1HB4 - chain A; structure by X-ray diffraction, 1.50 A resolution.

# Chain A
Molecule: Isopenicillin N synthase
From: Emericella nidulans (strain FGSC A4 / ATCC 38163 / CBS 112.46 / NRRL 194 / M139)
Reference sequence: P05326 (IPNS_EMENI); numbering as in UniProt (aligned over 1-331)
Chain sequence (331 residues; each row starts with the number of its first residue):
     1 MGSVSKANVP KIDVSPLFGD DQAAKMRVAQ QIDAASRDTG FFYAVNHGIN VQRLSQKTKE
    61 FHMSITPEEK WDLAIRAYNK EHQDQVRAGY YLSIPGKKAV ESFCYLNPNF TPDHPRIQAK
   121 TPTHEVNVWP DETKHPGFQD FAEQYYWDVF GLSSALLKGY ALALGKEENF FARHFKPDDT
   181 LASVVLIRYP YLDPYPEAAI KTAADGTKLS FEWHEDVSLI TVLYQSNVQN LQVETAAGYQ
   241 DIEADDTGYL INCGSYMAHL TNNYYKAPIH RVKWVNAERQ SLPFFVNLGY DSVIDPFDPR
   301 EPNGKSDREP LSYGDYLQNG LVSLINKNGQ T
Disordered / not traced: 1-2
Swiss-Prot annotation at these positions:
  - binding site (isopenicillin N): Arg87, Tyr91, Ser183, Tyr189, Ser281
  - binding site (N-[(5S)-5-amino-5-carboxypentanoyl]-L-cysteinyl-D-valine): Arg87, Tyr91, Ser183, Tyr189, His214, Asp216, Ser281
  - binding site (Fe(2+)): His214, Asp216, His270
  - binding site (2-oxoglutarate): Arg279
  - site: Phe211 (Transition state stabilizer)
Metal / ion sites: Fe2+: His214, Asp216, His270 (together with L-D-(a-aminoadipoyl)-L-(b-oxo)-cysteine)
Residues lining bound ligands: L-D-(a-aminoadipoyl)-L-(b-oxo)-cysteine (SCV; N6-[(1S)-2-{[(1R)-1-carboxy-2-methylpropyl]oxy}-1-(mercaptocarbonyl)-2-oxoethyl]-6-oxo-L-lysine): Arg87, Tyr91, Cys104, Ser183, Val185, Ile187, Tyr189, Phe211, His214, Asp216, Leu223, Gln225, Leu231, Val272, Ser281, Pro283, Phe285, Leu321, Leu324, Thr331
From the paper describing this entry:
  - catalytic residues: Asp216, Asn252 (proposed by the authors, not directly observed)

# Summary
Ligands of chain A: L-D-(a-aminoadipoyl)-L-(b-oxo)-cysteine. His214, Asp216 and His270 coordinate Fe2+. From
UniProt: 5 isopenicillin N-binding residues, 7
N-[(5S)-5-amino-5-carboxypentanoyl]-L-cysteinyl-D-valine-binding residues, 3 Fe2+-binding residues and residue
binding 2-oxoglutarate Arg279. From the paper: catalytic residues Asp216 and Asn252.
Chain A is Isopenicillin N synthase (Emericella nidulans (strain FGSC A4 / ATCC 38163 / CBS 112.46 / NRRL 194
/ M139)); the structure, Isopenicillin N synthase from aspergillus nidulans (oxygen exposed product from
anaerobic acov Fe complex), was determined by X-ray diffraction (same publication as 1HB1, 1HB2 and 1HB3).
